Entry 4C9R (X-ray diffraction, 2.10 A resolution); this record covers chains A and C of the 4 polymer chains in the assembly.

# Chain A (and C)
Molecule: E3 ubiquitin-protein ligase ZNRF3
Source organism: Xenopus (SILURANA) tropicalis
Notes: EC 6.3.2.-; fragment: ectodomain, residues 24-191; chain C of this document is another copy of the same molecule, construct and numbering; everything in this record applies to it too
UniProt: Q08D68 (ZNRF3_XENTR); residues 24-191 here = UniProt positions 24-191
Amino-acid sequence (182 residues; each row starts with the number of its first residue):
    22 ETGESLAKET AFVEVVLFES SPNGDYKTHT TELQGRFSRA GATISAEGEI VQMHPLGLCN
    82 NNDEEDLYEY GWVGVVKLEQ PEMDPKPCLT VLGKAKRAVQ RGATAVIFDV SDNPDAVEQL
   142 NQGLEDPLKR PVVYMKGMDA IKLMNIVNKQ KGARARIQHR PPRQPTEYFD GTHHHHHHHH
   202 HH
Disordered / not traced: 183-203
Sequence notes: expression tag (22-23, 192-203)
Disulfides: C80-C109

# Chain A / chain C interface
Residue-residue contacts (59):
  V37(A) with Y91(C)
  F39(A) with Y91(C), hydrophobic
  N44(A) with D84(C)
  D46(A) with R118(C), salt bridge; Q121(C)
  Y47(A) with L88(C); Y89(C), hydrogen bond (side chain-backbone); E90(C); Y91(C), hydrogen bond (side chain-backbone); Q121(C), hydrogen bond (backbone-backbone); R122(C); G123(C)
  T49(A) with Y91(C)
  S66(A) with S66(C); Q179(C)
  A67(A) with E68(C)
  E68(A) with A67(C); E68(C), hydrogen bond (side chain-backbone); T125(C), hydrogen bond; R151(C), salt bridge; R175(C), hydrogen bond (backbone-side chain)
  G69(A) with R175(C)
  E70(A) with E90(C)
  D84(A) with N44(C)
  E85(A) with N44(C)
  E86(A) with N44(C), hydrogen bond (backbone-backbone); G45(C)
  L88(A) with S41(C); G45(C); Y47(C)
  Y89(A) with Y47(C), hydrogen bond (backbone-side chain)
  E90(A) with Y47(C)
  Y91(A) with F39(C), hydrophobic; Y47(C), hydrogen bond (backbone-side chain); T49(C); R175(C); R177(C), hydrogen bond
  G92(A) with R175(C), hydrogen bond (backbone-side chain)
  R118(A) with D46(C), salt bridge
  Q121(A) with D46(C); Y47(C), hydrogen bond (backbone-backbone)
  R122(A) with G45(C); D46(C); Y47(C)
  G123(A) with Y47(C)
  T125(A) with E68(C), hydrogen bond; R177(C), hydrogen bond
  R151(A) with E68(C), salt bridge; R177(C)
  R175(A) with E68(C), hydrogen bond (side chain-backbone); G69(C); Y91(C); G92(C), hydrogen bond (side chain-backbone); R175(C)
  R177(A) with Y91(C), hydrogen bond; T125(C), hydrogen bond; R151(C)
  Q179(A) with S66(C)
  P182(A) with P182(C), hydrophobic
Other interface residues (no listed pair), chain A (33 interface residues in all): E35, S41, G45, I65
Other interface residues (no listed pair), chain C (30 interface residues in all): V37, I65, H180

# Overview
33 residues of chain A face 30 of chain C across their interface; the contacts include 18 hydrogen bonds and 4
salt bridges. Among the polar pairs are D46(A)-R118(C), E68(A)-R151(C) and Y47(A)-Y89(C).
Chain A and chain C are both E3 ubiquitin-protein ligase ZNRF3 (Xenopus (SILURANA) tropicalis); the structure,
Xenopus ZNRF3 ectodomain in complex with Xenopus RSPO2 Fu1-Fu2 crystal form I, was determined by X-ray
diffraction, deposited together with 4C99, 4C9A, 4C9E, 4C9U and 4C9V.
